1I50 - chains B and I of the 10 polymer chains in the assembly; structure by X-ray diffraction, 2.80 A resolution.

Chain B:
Name: DNA-directed RNA polymerase II 140KD polypeptide
Organism: Saccharomyces cerevisiae
Notes: EC 2.7.7.6
UniProt: P08518 (RPB2_YEAST); residue numbers follow UniProt; this construct covers 1-1224
Sequence (1224 residues; each row starts with the number of its first residue):
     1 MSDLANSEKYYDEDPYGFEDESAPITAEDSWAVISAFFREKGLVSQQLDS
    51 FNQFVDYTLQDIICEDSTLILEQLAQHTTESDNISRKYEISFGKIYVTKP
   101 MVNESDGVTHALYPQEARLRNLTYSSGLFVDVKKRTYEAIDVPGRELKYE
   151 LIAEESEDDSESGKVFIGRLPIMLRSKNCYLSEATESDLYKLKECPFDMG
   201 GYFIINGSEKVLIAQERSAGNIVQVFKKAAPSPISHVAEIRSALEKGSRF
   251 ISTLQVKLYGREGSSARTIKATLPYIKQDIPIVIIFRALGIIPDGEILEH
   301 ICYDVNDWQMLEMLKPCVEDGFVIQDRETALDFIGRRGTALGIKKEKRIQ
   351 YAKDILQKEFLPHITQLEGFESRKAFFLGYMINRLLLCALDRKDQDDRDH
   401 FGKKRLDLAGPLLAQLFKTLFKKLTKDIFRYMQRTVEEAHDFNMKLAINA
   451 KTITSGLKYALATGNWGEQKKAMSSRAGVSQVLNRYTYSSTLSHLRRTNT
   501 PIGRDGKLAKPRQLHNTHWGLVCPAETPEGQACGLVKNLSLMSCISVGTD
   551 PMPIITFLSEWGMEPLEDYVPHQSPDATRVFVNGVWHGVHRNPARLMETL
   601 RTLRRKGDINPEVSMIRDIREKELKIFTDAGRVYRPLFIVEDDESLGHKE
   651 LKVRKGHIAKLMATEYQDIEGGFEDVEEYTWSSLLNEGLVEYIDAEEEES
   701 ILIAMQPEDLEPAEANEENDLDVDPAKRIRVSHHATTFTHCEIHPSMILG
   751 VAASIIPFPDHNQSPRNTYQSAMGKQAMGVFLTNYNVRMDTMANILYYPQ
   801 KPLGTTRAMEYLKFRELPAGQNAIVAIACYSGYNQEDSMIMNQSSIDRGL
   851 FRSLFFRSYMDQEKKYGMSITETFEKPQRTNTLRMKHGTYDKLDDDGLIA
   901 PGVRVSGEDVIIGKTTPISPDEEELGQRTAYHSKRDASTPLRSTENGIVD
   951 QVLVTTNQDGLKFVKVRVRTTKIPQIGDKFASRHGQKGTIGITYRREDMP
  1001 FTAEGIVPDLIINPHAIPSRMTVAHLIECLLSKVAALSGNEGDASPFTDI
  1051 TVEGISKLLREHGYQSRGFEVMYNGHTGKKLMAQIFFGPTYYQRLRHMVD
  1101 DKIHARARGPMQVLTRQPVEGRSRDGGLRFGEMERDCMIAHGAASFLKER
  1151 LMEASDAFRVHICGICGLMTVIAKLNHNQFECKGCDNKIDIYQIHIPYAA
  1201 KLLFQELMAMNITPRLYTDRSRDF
Disordered / not traced: 1-17, 71-88, 139-163, 438-445, 468-476, 503-508, 669-677, 713-721, 920-932, 1111-1126
Ion coordination: Zn2+: Cys-1163, Cys-1166, Cys-1182, Cys-1185
What the authors report for this chain:
  - catalytic residues: Glu-836, Asp-837
  - conformationally variable residues (domain motion): Lys-347

Chain I:
Name: DNA-directed RNA polymerase II 14.2KD polypeptide
Organism: Saccharomyces cerevisiae
Notes: EC 2.7.7.6
UniProt: P27999 (RPB9_YEAST); residues 1-122 here = UniProt positions 1-122
Sequence (122 residues; each row starts with the number of its first residue):
     1 MTTFRFCRDCNNMLYPREDKENNRLLFECRTCSYVEEAGSPLVYRHELIT
    51 NIGETAGVVQDIGSDPTLPRSDRECPKCHSRENVFFQSQQRRKDTSMVLF
   101 FVCLSCSHIFTSDQKNKRTQFS
Ion coordination: Zn2+ site 1: Cys-7, Cys-10, Cys-29, Cys-32; Zn2+ site 2: Cys-75, Cys-78, Cys-103, Cys-106
Swiss-Prot annotation at these positions:
  - zinc finger: Cys-7 to Cys-32 (C4-type), Ser-71 to Thr-111 (TFIIS-type)
  - binding site (Zn(2+)): Cys-7, Cys-10, Cys-29, Cys-32, Cys-75, Cys-78, Cys-103, Cys-106
  - modified residue: Ser-40 (Phosphoserine)

Chain B / chain I interface:
Residue-residue contacts (49; chain B residue first):
  Pro-293(B) / Cys-10(I)
  Pro-293(B) / Asn-11(I)
  Pro-293(B) / Asn-12(I)
  Asp-294(B) / Asn-11(I)
  Asp-294(B) / Asn-12(I)  hydrogen bond
  Asp-294(B) / Met-13(I)  hydrogen bond (side chain-backbone)
  Gly-295(B) / Phe-6(I)
  Gly-295(B) / Asn-11(I)  hydrogen bond (backbone-backbone)
  Glu-296(B) / Asn-11(I)
  Leu-298(B) / Phe-6(I)  hydrophobic
  Asp-307(B) / Ile-52(I)
  Trp-308(B) / Met-1(I)
  Trp-308(B) / Arg-45(I)
  Trp-308(B) / Glu-47(I)
  Gln-309(B) / Glu-47(I)
  Gln-309(B) / Thr-50(I)
  Gln-309(B) / Ile-52(I)
  Leu-311(B) / Phe-4(I)  hydrophobic
  Glu-312(B) / Tyr-44(I)
  Lys-315(B) / Met-13(I)
  Val-318(B) / Tyr-15(I)
  Phe-322(B) / Arg-30(I)
  Gln-325(B) / Asn-12(I)  hydrogen bond
  Asp-391(B) / Arg-91(I)  hydrogen bond (backbone-backbone)
  Asp-391(B) / Arg-92(I)
  Arg-392(B) / Ile-52(I)
  Arg-392(B) / Gln-89(I)
  Arg-392(B) / Arg-91(I)
  Lys-393(B) / Arg-91(I)
  Asp-394(B) / Arg-91(I)
  Ala-594(B) / Asp-61(I)
  Arg-617(B) / Asp-61(I)  salt bridge
  Ile-619(B) / Val-59(I)
  Ile-619(B) / Asp-61(I)
  Ile-619(B) / Ile-62(I)
  Ile-619(B) / Ser-64(I)
  Ile-619(B) / Asp-65(I)
  Arg-620(B) / Gly-57(I)
  Arg-620(B) / Asp-65(I)
  Arg-620(B) / Leu-68(I)
  Arg-620(B) / Phe-86(I)
  Arg-620(B) / Gln-89(I)  hydrogen bond
  Glu-699(B) / Thr-67(I)
  Ser-700(B) / Pro-66(I)
  Ser-700(B) / Thr-67(I)
  Ile-701(B) / Thr-67(I)
  Leu-702(B) / Pro-66(I)
  Thr-737(B) / Pro-66(I)
  Thr-739(B) / Pro-66(I)
Also at the interface, not in a pair above, chain B (30 interface residues in all): Glu-319, Lys-622
Also at the interface, not in a pair above, chain I (32 interface residues in all): Thr-2, Thr-3, Thr-31, Arg-70, Gln-90

In short:
Chain B and chain I form an interface of 30 and 32 residues respectively, with 6 hydrogen bonds and 1 salt
bridge. Polar pairs include Arg-617(B)/Asp-61(I), Asp-294(B)/Asn-12(I) and Asp-294(B)/Met-13(I). Curated
annotation (UniProt) lists 8 Zn2+-binding residues on chain I. The paper reports catalytic residues Glu-836(B)
and Asp-837(B); conformational variability at Lys-347(B).
Here chain B is DNA-directed RNA polymerase II 140KD polypeptide and chain I is DNA-directed RNA polymerase II
14.2KD polypeptide, both from Saccharomyces cerevisiae. Entry 1I50 (RNA polymerase II crystal form II at 2.8 A
resolution) was determined by X-ray diffraction together with 1I3Q from the same study.
